Entry 6VL6 (electron microscopy, 4.60 A resolution (low resolution: residue-level contacts below are approximate; hydrogen-bond / salt-bridge calls are withheld)); this record covers chains B and N of the 24 polymer chains in the assembly.

[Chain B (and N)]
Molecule: T33_dn2B
Source organism: synthetic construct
Notes: chain N of this document is another copy of the same molecule, construct and numbering; everything in this record applies to it too
Amino-acid sequence (128 residues; numbered 0 to 127; the number before each row is that of its first residue; numbering starts at 0):
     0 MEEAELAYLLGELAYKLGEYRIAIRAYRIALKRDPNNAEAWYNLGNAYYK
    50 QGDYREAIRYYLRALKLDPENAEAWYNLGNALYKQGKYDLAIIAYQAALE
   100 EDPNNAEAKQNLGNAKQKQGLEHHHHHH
Not modelled in the structure: 0-1, 100-127

[Interface between chain B and chain N]
Contacting residue pairs (16):
  Glu4(B) - Ile28(N)
  Glu4(B) - Arg32(N)
  Leu5(B) - Ala6(N)
  Leu5(B) - Leu9(N)
  Leu8(B) - Leu9(N)
  Leu8(B) - Arg24(N)
  Leu8(B) - Ala25(N)
  Leu8(B) - Ile28(N)
  Leu9(B) - Leu9(N)
  Glu11(B) - Ile21(N)
  Leu12(B) - Leu9(N)
  Leu12(B) - Leu16(N)
  Leu12(B) - Glu18(N)
  Leu12(B) - Ile21(N)
  Lys15(B) - Glu18(N)
  Leu16(B) - Leu16(N)
Also at the interface, not in a pair above, chain N (12 interface residues in all): Leu5, Leu12, Ala13

[Overview]
The interface between chain B and chain N involves 8 residues on one side and 12 on the other.
Both chains are T33_dn2B (synthetic construct). Entry 6VL6 (De novo designed tetrahedral nanoparticle T33_dn2
presenting BG505 SOSIP trimers) was determined by electron microscopy, deposited together with 6VKN and 6VL5.
